1R5Q - chain A; structure by X-ray diffraction, 2.00 A resolution.

# Chain A
Protein: circadian oscillation regulator
Source organism: Nostoc sp
UniProt: Q8YT42 (KAIA_ANASP); residues 1-102 here = UniProt positions 1-102
Amino-acid sequence (102 residues; each row starts with the number of its first residue):
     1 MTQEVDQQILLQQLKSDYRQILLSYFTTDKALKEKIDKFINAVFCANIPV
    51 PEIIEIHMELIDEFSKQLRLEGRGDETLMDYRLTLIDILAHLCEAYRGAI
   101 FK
Disordered / not traced: 1-3, 30-31, 71-73, 76-77, 102
Disulfides: Cys93 forms a disulfide with the same residue of a neighbouring copy of this chain
Swiss-Prot annotation at these positions:
  - mutagenesis: Arg69 (R69A: Abolishes the interaction with KaiC)
What the authors report for this chain:
  - self-association interface (contacts with another copy of this molecule); pairs are residue here / residue on that copy: Cys93-Cys93, Val50, Glu94
  - mutagenesis - R69A: abolished binding to KaiC
  - mutagenesis - R69A: unchanged binding to dimerize

# In short
Curated annotation (UniProt) lists one mutagenesis site. The paper reports that R69A abolishes binding to
KaiC; a self-association interface involving Val50, Cys93 and Glu94.
Chain A is circadian oscillation regulator (Nostoc sp); the structure, Crystal Structure Analysis of Kai A
from PCC7120, was determined by X-ray diffraction.
